PDB entry 3H0M | X-ray diffraction, 2.80 A resolution | chains A and C of the 3 polymer chains in the assembly

Chain A:
Protein: Glutamyl-tRNA(Gln) amidotransferase subunit A
Source organism: Aquifex aeolicus
Notes: EC 6.3.5.-
UniProt: O66610 (GATA_AQUAE); residue numbers follow UniProt; this construct covers 1-478
Sequence (478 residues; row label = number of the first residue in the row):
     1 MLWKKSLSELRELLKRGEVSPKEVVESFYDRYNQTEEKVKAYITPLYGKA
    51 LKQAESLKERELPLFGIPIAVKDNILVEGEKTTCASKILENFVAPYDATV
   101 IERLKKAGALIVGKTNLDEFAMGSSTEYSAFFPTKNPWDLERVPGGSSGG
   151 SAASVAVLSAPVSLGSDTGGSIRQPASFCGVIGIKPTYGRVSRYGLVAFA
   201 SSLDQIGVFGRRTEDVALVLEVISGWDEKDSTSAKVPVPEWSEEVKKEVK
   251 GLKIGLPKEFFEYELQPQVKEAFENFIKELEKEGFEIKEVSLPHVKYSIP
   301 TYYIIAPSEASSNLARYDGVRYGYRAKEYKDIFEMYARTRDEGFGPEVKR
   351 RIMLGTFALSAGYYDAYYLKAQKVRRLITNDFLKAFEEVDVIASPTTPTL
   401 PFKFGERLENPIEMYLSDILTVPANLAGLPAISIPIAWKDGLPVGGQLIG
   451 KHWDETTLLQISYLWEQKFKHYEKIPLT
Swiss-Prot annotation at these positions:
  - active site: K72 (Charge relay system), S147 (Charge relay system), S171 (Acyl-ester intermediate)
Small-molecule neighbours: glutamine (GLN): A121, M122, G123, S124, S147, S166, D167, T168, G169, G170, S171, F199, Y302, Y303, R351, D418
What the authors report for this chain:
  - binding site for glutamine: S124, S171, R351, D418

Chain C:
Protein: Glutamyl-tRNA(Gln) amidotransferase subunit C
Source organism: Aquifex aeolicus
Notes: EC 6.3.5.-
UniProt: O67904 (GATC_AQUAE); residues 1-94 here = UniProt positions 1-94
Sequence (94 residues; each row starts with the number of its first residue):
     1 MVDREWVLKIAKLARLELKEEEIEVFQKQLSDILDFIDQLKELDTENVEP
    51 YIQEFEETPMREDEPHPSLDREKALMNAPERKDGFFVVPRVVEV
Disordered / not traced: 1, 93-94

How chain A and chain C interact:
Residue-residue contacts (86):
  N91(A) with N77(C)
  F92(A) with N77(C)
  V93(A) with M76(C), hydrophobic; N77(C), hydrogen bond (backbone-side chain)
  P95(A) with K73(C)
  Y188(A) with Q53(C)
  S231(A) with P59(C)
  T232(A) with Q53(C)
  Y297(A) with Q39(C); E42(C), hydrogen bond; L43(C), hydrophobic
  I299(A) with F36(C), hydrophobic
  P300(A) with I37(C); Q39(C)
  T301(A) with L40(C)
  Y303(A) with I37(C), hydrophobic
  I304(A) with L40(C), hydrophobic
  G319(A) with P79(C)
  V320(A) with P79(C); F86(C); V88(C), hydrophobic
  R321(A) with N77(C); A78(C); F86(C)
  Y322(A) with N77(C); P79(C)
  G323(A) with N77(C); P79(C)
  R325(A) with P79(C); E80(C), salt bridge; V87(C), hydrogen bond (side chain-backbone)
  Y329(A) with P89(C), hydrophobic
  I332(A) with V88(C), hydrophobic; P89(C), hydrophobic; V91(C), hydrophobic
  F333(A) with K12(C); R15(C)
  M335(A) with P89(C)
  Y336(A) with R15(C)
  A337(A) with R15(C); L16(C); E17(C), hydrogen bond (backbone-backbone)
  R338(A) with E17(C), salt bridge
  R340(A) with A14(C), hydrogen bond (side chain-backbone); R15(C), hydrogen bond (side chain-backbone); L16(C)
  D341(A) with L16(C); E17(C); L18(C); K19(C); E22(C)
  K349(A) with E22(C), salt bridge
  R350(A) with F26(C); Q29(C), hydrogen bond; L30(C)
  I352(A) with A14(C), hydrophobic
  M353(A) with V7(C); I10(C); A11(C), hydrophobic; L30(C), hydrophobic
  L354(A) with L34(C), hydrophobic
  T356(A) with I10(C)
  F357(A) with W6(C), hydrophobic
  Y367(A) with D38(C), hydrogen bond
  L369(A) with P50(C), hydrophobic
  K370(A) with L40(C); L43(C), hydrogen bond (side chain-backbone); T45(C), hydrogen bond
  Q372(A) with P50(C); Y51(C), hydrogen bond (backbone-backbone)
  K373(A) with T45(C); V48(C); P50(C)
  V374(A) with L43(C), hydrophobic
  R375(A) with Y51(C)
  R376(A) with E49(C), hydrogen bond (side chain-backbone); P50(C); Y51(C); I52(C), hydrogen bond (side chain-backbone)
  L377(A) with V48(C), hydrophobic
  T379(A) with Y51(C)
  P411(A) with Q29(C)
  I412(A) with D32(C); F36(C), hydrophobic
  L426(A) with Y51(C)
  A427(A) with Y51(C), hydrogen bond (backbone-side chain)
Other interface residues (no listed pair), chain A (60 interface residues in all): E78, H294, D331, E334, E342, F344, P346, A371, Y415, L416, G428
Other interface residues (no listed pair), chain C (47 interface residues in all): I33, K41, D44, L69

Overview:
The interface between chain A and chain C involves 60 residues on one side and 47 on the other; the contacts
include 14 hydrogen bonds and 3 salt bridges. Polar pairs include R325(A)-E80(C), R338(A)-E17(C) and
K349(A)-E22(C). Ligands of chain A: glutamine. From the paper: a binding site for glutamine at S124(A),
S171(A) and R351(A) among others.
Here chain A is Glutamyl-tRNA(Gln) amidotransferase subunit A and chain C is Glutamyl-tRNA(Gln)
amidotransferase subunit C, both from Aquifex aeolicus. Entry 3H0M (Structure of trna-dependent
amidotransferase gatcab from aquifex aeolicus) was determined by X-ray diffraction together with 3H0L and 3H0R
from the same study.
